Entry 8WXB (electron microscopy, 4.20 A resolution (low resolution: residue-level contacts below are approximate; hydrogen-bond / salt-bridge calls are withheld)); this record covers chains Z and f of the 51 polymer chains in the assembly.

[Chain Z]
Molecule: Carboxysome assembly protein CsoS2
From: Prochlorococcus sp. MED4
UniProtKB: Q7V2C8 (CSOS2_PROMP); numbering as in UniProt (aligned over 1-765)
Sequence (765 residues; numbered 1 to 765; the number before each row is that of its first residue):
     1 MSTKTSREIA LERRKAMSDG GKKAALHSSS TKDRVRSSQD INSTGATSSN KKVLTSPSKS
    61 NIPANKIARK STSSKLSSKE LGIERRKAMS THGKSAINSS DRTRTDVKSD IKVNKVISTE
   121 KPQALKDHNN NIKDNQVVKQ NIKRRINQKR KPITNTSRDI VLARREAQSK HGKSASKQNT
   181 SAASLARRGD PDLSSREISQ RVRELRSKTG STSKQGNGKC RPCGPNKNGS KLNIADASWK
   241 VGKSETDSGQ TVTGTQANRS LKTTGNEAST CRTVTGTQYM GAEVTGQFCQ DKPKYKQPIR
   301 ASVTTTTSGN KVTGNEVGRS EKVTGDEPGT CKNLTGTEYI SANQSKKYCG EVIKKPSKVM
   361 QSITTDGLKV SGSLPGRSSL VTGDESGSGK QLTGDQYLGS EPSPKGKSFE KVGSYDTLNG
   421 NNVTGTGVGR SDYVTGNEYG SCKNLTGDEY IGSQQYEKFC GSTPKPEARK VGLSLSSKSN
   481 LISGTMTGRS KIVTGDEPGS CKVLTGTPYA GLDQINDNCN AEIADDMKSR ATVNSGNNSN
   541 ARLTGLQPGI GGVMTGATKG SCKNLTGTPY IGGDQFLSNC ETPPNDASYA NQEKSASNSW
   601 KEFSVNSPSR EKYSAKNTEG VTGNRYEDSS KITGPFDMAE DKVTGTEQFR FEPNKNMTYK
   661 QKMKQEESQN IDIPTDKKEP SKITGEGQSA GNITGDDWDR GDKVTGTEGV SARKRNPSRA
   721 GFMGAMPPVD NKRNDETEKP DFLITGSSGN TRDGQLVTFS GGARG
Not modelled in the structure: 1-299, 351-358, 656-765
Cystine bridges: Cys331-Cys349, Cys442-Cys460, Cys501-Cys519, Cys562-Cys580
Swiss-Prot annotation at these positions:
  - region: Asp735 to Gly765 (C-terminal peptide)

[Chain f]
Molecule: Major carboxysome shell protein CsoS1
From: Prochlorococcus sp. MED4
UniProtKB: Q7V2D1 (CSOS1_PROMP); residues 1-98 here correspond to UniProt positions 6-103 (UniProt number = residue number + 5)
Sequence (98 residues; each row starts with the number of its first residue):
     1 MGIALGMIET RGLVPAIEAA DAMTKAAEVR LIGREFVGGG YVTVLVRGET GAVNAAVRAG
    61 ADACERVGDG LVAAHIIARP HREVEPALGN GDFLGQKD
Not modelled in the structure: 1, 89-98

[Interface between chain Z and chain f]
Pairs across the interface (30):
  Val359(Z) with His75(f)
  Ser362(Z) with Arg58(f)
  Ile363(Z) with Arg58(f)
  Thr364(Z) with Arg58(f); Asp62(f)
  Thr365(Z) with Arg58(f); Asp62(f)
  Asp366(Z) with Asp62(f); Glu65(f)
  Leu368(Z) with Glu65(f)
  Val370(Z) with Ala74(f)
  Ser371(Z) with Ala74(f); His75(f); Ile76(f)
  Gly372(Z) with His75(f); Ile76(f)
  Ser373(Z) with Ile77(f); Ala78(f)
  Leu374(Z) with Asn54(f)
  Pro375(Z) with Asn54(f)
  Gln396(Z) with Arg58(f); Ala59(f); Asp62(f)
  Tyr397(Z) with Gly51(f); Asn54(f); Ala55(f); Arg58(f)
  Leu398(Z) with Arg58(f)
  Gly399(Z) with Arg58(f)
  Ser400(Z) with Arg58(f)
Also at the interface, not in a pair above, chain Z (19 interface residues in all): Lys369
Also at the interface, not in a pair above, chain f (16 interface residues in all): Thr50, Val57, Ala61, Leu71

[Summary]
The interface between chain Z and chain f involves 19 residues on one side and 16 on the other.
Chain Z is Carboxysome assembly protein CsoS2 and chain f is Major carboxysome shell protein CsoS1, both from
Prochlorococcus sp. MED4; the structure, Cryo-EM structure of the alpha-carboxysome shell vertex from
Prochlorococcus MED4, was determined by electron microscopy.
